PDB entry 7Y3G | electron microscopy, 2.77 A resolution | chains A and N of the 5 polymer chains in the assembly

== Chain A ==
Protein: Guanine nucleotide-binding protein G(s) subunit alpha isoforms short
Organism: Homo sapiens
UniProt: P63092 (GNAS2_HUMAN); residues 1-394 here = UniProt positions 1-394
Amino-acid sequence (394 residues; numbered 1 to 394; the number before each row is that of its first residue):
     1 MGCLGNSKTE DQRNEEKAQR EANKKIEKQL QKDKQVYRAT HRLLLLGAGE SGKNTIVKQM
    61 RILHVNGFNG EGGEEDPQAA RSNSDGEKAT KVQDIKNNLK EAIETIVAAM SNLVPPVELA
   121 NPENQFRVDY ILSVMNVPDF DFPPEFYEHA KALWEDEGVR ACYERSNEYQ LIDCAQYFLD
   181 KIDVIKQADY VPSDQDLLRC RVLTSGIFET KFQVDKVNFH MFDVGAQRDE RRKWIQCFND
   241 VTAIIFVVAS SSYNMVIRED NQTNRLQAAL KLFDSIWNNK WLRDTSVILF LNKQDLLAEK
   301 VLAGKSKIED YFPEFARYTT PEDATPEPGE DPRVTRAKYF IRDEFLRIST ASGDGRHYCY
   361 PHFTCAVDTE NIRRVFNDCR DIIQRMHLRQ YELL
Not modelled in the structure: 1-10, 48-51, 60-204, 252-263, 305-306, 330
Sequence notes: engineered mutation Asn54 (Ser in P63092), Ala226 (Gly in P63092), Ala268 (Glu in P63092), Lys271 (Asn in P63092), Asp274 (Lys in P63092), Lys280 (Arg in P63092), Asp284 (Thr in P63092), Thr285 (Ile in P63092)

== Chain N ==
Protein: Nanobody 35
Organism: Lama glama
Notes: antibody fragment or engineered binder
Amino-acid sequence (157 residues; each row starts with the number of its first residue; numbers below 1 keep their minus sign (Met-22 is residue -22)):
   -22 MKYLLPTAAA GLLLLAAQPA MAMQVQLQES GGGLVQPGGS LRLSCAASGF TFSNYKMNWV
    38 RQAPGKGLEW VSDISQSGAS ISYTGSVKGR FTISRDNAKN TLYLQMNSLK PEDTAVYYCA
    98 RCPAPFTRDC FDVTSTTYAY RGQGTQVTVS SHHHHHH
Not modelled in the structure: -22 to 0, 127-134

== How chain A and chain N interact ==
Residue-residue contacts (23; chain A residue first):
  Arg228(A) - Thr114(N)  hydrogen bond
  Asp229(A) - Ser112(N)  hydrogen bond
  Asp229(A) - Thr113(N)
  Glu230(A) - Asp109(N)
  Glu230(A) - Ser112(N)
  Glu230(A) - Thr114(N)
  Arg231(A) - Asp109(N)  hydrogen bond (backbone-side chain)
  Arg232(A) - Pro100(N)
  Arg232(A) - Phe108(N)
  Arg232(A) - Asp109(N)  salt bridge
  Arg232(A) - Tyr115(N)
  Gln267(A) - Trp47(N)
  Lys271(A) - Trp47(N)
  Asp274(A) - Arg105(N)  salt bridge
  Ser275(A) - Asp106(N)
  Ser275(A) - Cys107(N)  hydrogen bond (side chain-backbone)
  Ser275(A) - Phe108(N)
  Asn278(A) - Arg105(N)
  Asn279(A) - Asp106(N)
  Asn279(A) - Phe108(N)
  Tyr311(A) - Gly62(N)
  Pro313(A) - Gly62(N)
  Pro313(A) - Lys65(N)
Interface residues without a listed pair, chain A (17 interface residues in all): Ile235, Leu272, Ile276, Asp310
Interface residues without a listed pair, chain N (16 interface residues in all): Thr61, Ser63, Tyr117

== Overview ==
17 residues of chain A and 16 residues of chain N are in contact; the contacts include 4 hydrogen bonds and 2
salt bridges. Polar pairs include Arg232(A)-Asp109(N), Asp274(A)-Arg105(N) and Arg228(A)-Thr114(N).
Chain A is Guanine nucleotide-binding protein G(s) subunit alpha isoforms short (Homo sapiens) and chain N is
Nanobody 35 (Lama glama); the structure, Cryo-EM structure of a class A orphan GPCR, was determined by
electron microscopy.
